4S02 - chain A; structure by X-ray diffraction, 1.95 A resolution.

# Chain A
Molecule: Threonine--tRNA ligase
Source organism: Pyrococcus abyssi GE5
Notes: EC 6.1.1.3; fragment: threonyl-tRNA synthetase
Reference sequence: Q9UZ14 (SYT_PYRAB); residue numbers follow UniProt; this construct covers 1-143
Sequence (151 residues; numbered 1 to 151; the number before each row is that of its first residue):
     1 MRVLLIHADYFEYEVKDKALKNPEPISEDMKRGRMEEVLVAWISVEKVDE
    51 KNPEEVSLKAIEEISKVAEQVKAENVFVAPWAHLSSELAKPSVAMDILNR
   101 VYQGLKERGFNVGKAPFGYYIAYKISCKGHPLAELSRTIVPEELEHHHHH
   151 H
Disordered / not traced: 83-86, 143-151
Differences from the reference sequence: engineered mutation A8 (Ser in Q9UZ14), F11 (Ile in Q9UZ14), W42 (Phe in Q9UZ14), A79 (Tyr in Q9UZ14), W81 (Phe in Q9UZ14), I121 (Lys in Q9UZ14), Y123 (Phe in Q9UZ14); expression tag (144-151)
Modified positions: F11 ((R)-2-amino-3-(4-phenylcyclohexyl)propanoic acid; BIF)
Reported in the primary citation:
  - conformationally variable residues (loop rearrangement, order/disorder transition, side-chain flip): W42, W81 to A89

# Summary
From the paper: conformational variability at W42 and W81.
Chain A is Threonine--tRNA ligase (Pyrococcus abyssi GE5); the structure, Biphenylalanine modified
threonyl-tRNA synthetase from Pyrococcus abyssi: I11BIF, F42W, Y79A, and F123Y mutant, was determined by X-ray
diffraction together with 4S03, 4S0I, 4S0J, 4S0K and 4S0L from the same study.
